6HCW - chains A and B; structure by X-ray diffraction, 1.46 A resolution.

Chain A (and B):
Name: Lysine--tRNA ligase
Source organism: Cryptosporidium parvum (strain Iowa II)
Notes: EC 6.1.1.6; chain B of this document is another copy of the same molecule, construct and numbering; everything in this record applies to it too
UniProt: Q5CR27 (Q5CR27_CRYPI); numbering as in UniProt (aligned over 46-559)
Sequence (535 residues; each row starts with the number of its first residue):
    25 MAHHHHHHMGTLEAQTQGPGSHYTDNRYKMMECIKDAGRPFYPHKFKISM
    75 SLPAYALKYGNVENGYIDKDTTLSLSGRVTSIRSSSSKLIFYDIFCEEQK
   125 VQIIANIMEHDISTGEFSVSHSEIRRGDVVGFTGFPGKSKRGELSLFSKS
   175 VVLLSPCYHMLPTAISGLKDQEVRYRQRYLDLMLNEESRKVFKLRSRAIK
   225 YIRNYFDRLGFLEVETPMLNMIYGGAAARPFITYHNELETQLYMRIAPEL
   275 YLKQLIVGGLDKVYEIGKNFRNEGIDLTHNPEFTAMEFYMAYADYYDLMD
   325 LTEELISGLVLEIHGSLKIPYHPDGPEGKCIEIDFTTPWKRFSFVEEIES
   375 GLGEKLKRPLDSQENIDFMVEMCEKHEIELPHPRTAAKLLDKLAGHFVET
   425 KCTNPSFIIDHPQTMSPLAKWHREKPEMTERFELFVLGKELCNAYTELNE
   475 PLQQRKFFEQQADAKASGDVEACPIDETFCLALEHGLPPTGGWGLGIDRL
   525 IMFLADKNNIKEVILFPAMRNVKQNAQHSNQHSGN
Unresolved in the structure: 25-44, 546-559 (chain B: 25-44, 190-194, 546-559)
Differences from the reference sequence: initiating methionine (25); expression tag (26-45)
Small-molecule neighbours:
  - L-lysine (FYB; N-[[4,4-bis(fluoranyl)-1-oxidanyl-cyclohexyl]methyl]-6-fluoranyl-4-oxidanylidene-chromene-2-carboxamide): Asn-293, Arg-295, Glu-297, Gly-298, Thr-302, His-303, Asn-304, Phe-307, Ala-309, Met-310, Glu-311, Glu-464, Leu-465, Cys-466, Asn-467, Gly-518, Leu-519, Gly-520, Arg-523, Ile-534
  - lysine (LYS): Gly-249, Ala-250, Ala-271, Glu-273, Arg-295, Glu-311, Tyr-313, Asn-467, Ala-468, Tyr-469, Glu-471, Gly-516, Trp-517, Gly-518
Reported in the primary citation:
  - conformationally variable residues (order/disorder transition): Arg-295 (from molecular simulation)

Interface between chain A and chain B:
Residue-residue contacts (183; chain A residue first):
  Tyr-52(A) / Pro-475(B)
  Tyr-52(A) / Glu-508(B)  hydrogen bond
  Phe-65(A) / Glu-474(B)
  Tyr-66(A) / Lys-444(B)  hydrogen bond (backbone-side chain)
  Tyr-66(A) / Trp-445(B)  hydrophobic
  Tyr-66(A) / Asn-473(B)
  Tyr-66(A) / Glu-474(B)
  Tyr-66(A) / Pro-475(B)
  Pro-67(A) / Lys-444(B)  hydrogen bond (backbone-side chain)
  His-68(A) / Lys-444(B)
  His-68(A) / Trp-445(B)  hydrogen bond (side chain-backbone)
  His-68(A) / Arg-447(B)
  His-68(A) / Glu-454(B)  salt bridge
  Lys-69(A) / Tyr-316(B)  hydrogen bond (side chain-backbone)
  Lys-69(A) / Asp-318(B)
  Lys-69(A) / Asp-321(B)  salt bridge
  Ser-100(A) / Tyr-316(B)  hydrogen bond
  Gly-101(A) / Tyr-316(B)
  Arg-102(A) / Val-281(B)  hydrogen bond (side chain-backbone)
  Arg-102(A) / His-509(B)  hydrogen bond (side chain-backbone)
  Arg-102(A) / Gly-510(B)  hydrogen bond (side chain-backbone)
  Cys-120(A) / Asp-285(B)
  Glu-121(A) / Asp-285(B)
  Glu-121(A) / Lys-286(B)  salt bridge
  Val-153(A) / Tyr-316(B)
  Val-153(A) / Pro-512(B)  hydrophobic
  Leu-178(A) / Pro-513(B)
  Ser-179(A) / Asn-473(B)
  Ser-179(A) / Gly-510(B)
  Ser-179(A) / Leu-511(B)  hydrogen bond (side chain-backbone)
  Pro-180(A) / Gly-510(B)
  Cys-181(A) / Glu-508(B)
  Cys-181(A) / His-509(B)
  Tyr-182(A) / Pro-475(B)  hydrophobic
  Tyr-182(A) / Glu-508(B)  hydrogen bond (backbone-backbone)
  His-183(A) / Leu-505(B)
  His-183(A) / Glu-508(B)  salt bridge
  His-183(A) / His-509(B)
  Leu-185(A) / His-509(B)
  Gln-201(A) / Leu-505(B)
  Gln-201(A) / His-509(B)
  Tyr-203(A) / Gln-278(B)
  Tyr-203(A) / Val-281(B)  hydrophobic
  Tyr-203(A) / Gly-282(B)
  Tyr-203(A) / Leu-505(B)
  Tyr-203(A) / Ala-506(B)  hydrophobic
  Tyr-203(A) / His-509(B)
  Leu-204(A) / His-509(B)
  Leu-206(A) / Leu-279(B)  hydrophobic
  Leu-206(A) / Gly-282(B)
  Met-207(A) / Val-281(B)
  Met-207(A) / Gly-282(B)  hydrogen bond (backbone-backbone)
  Phe-216(A) / Leu-236(B)
  Arg-219(A) / Glu-239(B)  salt bridge
  Ser-220(A) / Leu-236(B)
  Lys-224(A) / Asp-231(B)
  Arg-227(A) / Arg-227(B)
  Asp-231(A) / Lys-224(B)
  Leu-236(A) / Phe-216(B)
  Leu-236(A) / Ser-220(B)
  Glu-237(A) / Ser-220(B)
  Val-238(A) / Leu-539(B)  hydrophobic
  Glu-239(A) / Arg-219(B)  salt bridge
  Glu-239(A) / Ile-223(B)
  Glu-239(A) / Lys-292(B)
  Glu-239(A) / Thr-308(B)  hydrogen bond
  Glu-239(A) / Leu-539(B)
  Thr-240(A) / Lys-292(B)  hydrogen bond (backbone-side chain)
  Thr-240(A) / Phe-540(B)
  Pro-241(A) / Glu-306(B)
  Pro-241(A) / Phe-540(B)
  Met-242(A) / Met-242(B)  hydrophobic
  Met-242(A) / Lys-292(B)
  Met-242(A) / Phe-294(B)  hydrophobic
  Met-242(A) / Glu-306(B)  hydrogen bond (backbone-side chain)
  Leu-243(A) / Phe-255(B)  hydrophobic
  Leu-243(A) / Pro-305(B)  hydrophobic
  Leu-243(A) / Glu-306(B)  hydrogen bond (backbone-side chain)
  Arg-253(A) / Asn-260(B)
  Phe-255(A) / Leu-243(B)  hydrophobic
  Phe-255(A) / Thr-257(B)
  Phe-255(A) / Tyr-258(B)
  Phe-255(A) / His-259(B)
  Ile-256(A) / Ile-256(B)
  Ile-256(A) / Thr-257(B)  hydrogen bond (backbone-side chain)
  Thr-257(A) / Phe-255(B)
  Thr-257(A) / Ile-256(B)  hydrogen bond (side chain-backbone)
  Tyr-258(A) / Phe-255(B)
  Tyr-258(A) / Asn-296(B)
  His-259(A) / Phe-255(B)
  His-259(A) / Asn-296(B)
  His-259(A) / Glu-297(B)  hydrogen bond (side chain-backbone)
  His-259(A) / Ile-299(B)
  His-259(A) / Pro-305(B)
  Asn-260(A) / Arg-253(B)
  Asn-260(A) / Asn-296(B)  hydrogen bond (backbone-side chain)
  Glu-261(A) / Glu-297(B)
  Glu-261(A) / Gly-298(B)
  Glu-261(A) / Ile-299(B)
  Leu-262(A) / Ile-299(B)  hydrophobic
  Leu-262(A) / Met-543(B)
  Leu-262(A) / Arg-544(B)
  Met-268(A) / Met-268(B)  hydrophobic
  Tyr-275(A) / Phe-540(B)  hydrophobic
  Gln-278(A) / Tyr-203(B)
  Gln-278(A) / Phe-540(B)
  Leu-279(A) / Leu-206(B)  hydrophobic
  Leu-279(A) / Leu-539(B)  hydrophobic
  Leu-279(A) / Phe-540(B)  hydrophobic
  Val-281(A) / Arg-102(B)  hydrogen bond (backbone-side chain)
  Val-281(A) / Tyr-203(B)  hydrophobic
  Val-281(A) / Met-207(B)
  Gly-282(A) / Tyr-203(B)
  Gly-282(A) / Leu-206(B)
  Gly-282(A) / Met-207(B)  hydrogen bond (backbone-backbone)
  Asp-285(A) / Cys-120(B)
  Asp-285(A) / Glu-121(B)
  Lys-286(A) / Glu-121(B)  salt bridge
  Lys-292(A) / Glu-239(B)
  Lys-292(A) / Thr-240(B)  hydrogen bond (side chain-backbone)
  Lys-292(A) / Met-242(B)
  Phe-294(A) / Met-242(B)  hydrophobic
  Asn-296(A) / Tyr-258(B)
  Asn-296(A) / His-259(B)
  Asn-296(A) / Asn-260(B)  hydrogen bond
  Glu-297(A) / His-259(B)  hydrogen bond (backbone-side chain)
  Glu-297(A) / Glu-261(B)
  Gly-298(A) / Glu-261(B)
  Ile-299(A) / Leu-262(B)  hydrophobic
  Pro-305(A) / Leu-243(B)  hydrophobic
  Pro-305(A) / His-259(B)
  Glu-306(A) / Pro-241(B)
  Glu-306(A) / Met-242(B)  hydrogen bond (side chain-backbone)
  Glu-306(A) / Leu-243(B)  hydrogen bond (side chain-backbone)
  Thr-308(A) / Glu-239(B)  hydrogen bond
  Tyr-316(A) / Lys-69(B)  hydrogen bond (backbone-side chain)
  Tyr-316(A) / Ser-100(B)  hydrogen bond
  Tyr-316(A) / Gly-101(B)
  Tyr-316(A) / Val-153(B)
  Asp-318(A) / Lys-69(B)
  Asp-321(A) / Lys-69(B)  salt bridge
  Lys-444(A) / Tyr-66(B)  hydrogen bond (side chain-backbone)
  Lys-444(A) / Pro-67(B)  hydrogen bond (side chain-backbone)
  Lys-444(A) / His-68(B)
  Trp-445(A) / Tyr-66(B)  hydrophobic
  Trp-445(A) / His-68(B)  hydrogen bond (backbone-side chain)
  Arg-447(A) / His-68(B)
  Glu-454(A) / His-68(B)  salt bridge
  Asn-473(A) / Tyr-66(B)
  Asn-473(A) / Ser-179(B)
  Glu-474(A) / Phe-65(B)
  Glu-474(A) / Tyr-66(B)
  Pro-475(A) / Tyr-52(B)
  Pro-475(A) / Tyr-66(B)
  Pro-475(A) / Tyr-182(B)  hydrophobic
  Leu-505(A) / His-183(B)
  Leu-505(A) / Gln-201(B)
  Leu-505(A) / Tyr-203(B)
  Ala-506(A) / Tyr-203(B)  hydrophobic
  Glu-508(A) / Tyr-52(B)  hydrogen bond
  Glu-508(A) / Cys-181(B)
  Glu-508(A) / Tyr-182(B)  hydrogen bond (backbone-backbone)
  Glu-508(A) / His-183(B)  salt bridge
  His-509(A) / Arg-102(B)  hydrogen bond (backbone-side chain)
  His-509(A) / Cys-181(B)
  His-509(A) / His-183(B)
  His-509(A) / Gln-201(B)
  His-509(A) / Tyr-203(B)
  His-509(A) / Leu-204(B)
  Gly-510(A) / Arg-102(B)  hydrogen bond (backbone-side chain)
  Gly-510(A) / Ser-179(B)
  Gly-510(A) / Pro-180(B)
  Leu-511(A) / Ser-179(B)  hydrogen bond (backbone-side chain)
  Pro-513(A) / His-68(B)
  Pro-513(A) / Leu-178(B)
  Leu-539(A) / Val-238(B)  hydrophobic
  Leu-539(A) / Glu-239(B)
  Leu-539(A) / Leu-279(B)  hydrophobic
  Phe-540(A) / Thr-240(B)
  Phe-540(A) / Pro-241(B)
  Phe-540(A) / Tyr-275(B)
  Phe-540(A) / Gln-278(B)
  Phe-540(A) / Leu-279(B)  hydrophobic
Interface residues without a listed pair, chain A (98 interface residues in all): Thr-48, Phe-70, Gly-151, Arg-213, Lys-217, Ile-223, Leu-266, Leu-284, Ala-317, His-446, Thr-470, Leu-476, Arg-479, Pro-512, Arg-544
Interface residues without a listed pair, chain B (101 interface residues in all): Thr-48, Phe-70, Gly-151, Leu-185, Arg-213, Lys-217, Glu-237, Leu-266, Leu-284, Arg-295, Ala-317, His-446, Thr-470, Leu-476, Arg-479, Ala-542

Overview:
98 residues of chain A face 101 of chain B across their interface; the contacts include 38 hydrogen bonds and
10 salt bridges. Among the polar pairs are His-68(A)/Glu-454(B), Lys-69(A)/Asp-321(B) and
Glu-121(A)/Lys-286(B). Ligands of chain A: lysine and L-lysine. The paper reports conformational variability
at Arg-295(A).
Chain A and chain B are both Lysine--tRNA ligase (Cryptosporidium parvum (strain Iowa II)); the structure,
Crystal Structure of Lysyl-tRNA Synthetase from Cryptosporidium parvum complexed with L-lysine and a difluoro
cyclohexyl chromone ..., was determined by X-ray diffraction together with 6HCU, 6HCV, 6AGT, 5ELN and 5ELO
from the same study.
